PDB entry 1ARC | X-ray diffraction, 2.00 A resolution | chain A

[Chain A]
Name: Achromobacter protease I
From: Achromobacter lyticus
Notes: EC 3.4.21.50
Reference sequence: P15636 (API_ACHLY); residues 1-268 here correspond to UniProt positions 206-473 (UniProt number = residue number + 205)
Chain sequence (268 residues; numbered 1 to 268; the number before each row is that of its first residue):
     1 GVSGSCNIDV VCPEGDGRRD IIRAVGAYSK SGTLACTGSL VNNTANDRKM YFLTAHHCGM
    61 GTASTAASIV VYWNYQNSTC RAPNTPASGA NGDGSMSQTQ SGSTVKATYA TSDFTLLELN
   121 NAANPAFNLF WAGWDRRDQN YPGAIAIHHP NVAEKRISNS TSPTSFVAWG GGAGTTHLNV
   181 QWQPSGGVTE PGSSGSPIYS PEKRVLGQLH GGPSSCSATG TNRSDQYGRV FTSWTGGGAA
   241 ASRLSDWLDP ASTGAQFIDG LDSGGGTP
Unresolved in the structure: 264-268
Disulfides: Cys-6/Cys-216, Cys-12/Cys-80, Cys-36/Cys-58
Covalent attachments: Tos-Lys-CH2Cl (TCK) linked to His-57
Residues lining bound ligands: Tos-Lys-CH2Cl (TCK; N-[(1S)-5-amino-1-(chloroacetyl)pentyl]-4-methylbenzenesulfonamide): Cys-58, Trp-169, Thr-189, Glu-190, Pro-191, Gly-192, Ser-193, Ser-194, Leu-209, His-210, Gly-211, Gly-212, Ser-214, Asp-225

[In short]
Covalently linked Tos-Lys-CH2Cl: at His-57.
Chain A is Achromobacter protease I (Achromobacter lyticus); the structure, The primary structure and
structural characteristics of achromobacter lyticus protease I, a lysine-specific serine protease, was
determined by X-ray diffraction together with 1ARB from the same study.
